Entry 5UAP (X-ray diffraction, 2.03 A resolution); this record covers chain A.

# Chain A
Name: Cytochrome P450 2B6
Organism: Homo sapiens
Notes: EC 1.14.13.-
Reference sequence: P20813 (CP2B6_HUMAN); residues 21-491 here = UniProt positions 21-491
Chain sequence (476 residues; row label = number of the first residue in the row):
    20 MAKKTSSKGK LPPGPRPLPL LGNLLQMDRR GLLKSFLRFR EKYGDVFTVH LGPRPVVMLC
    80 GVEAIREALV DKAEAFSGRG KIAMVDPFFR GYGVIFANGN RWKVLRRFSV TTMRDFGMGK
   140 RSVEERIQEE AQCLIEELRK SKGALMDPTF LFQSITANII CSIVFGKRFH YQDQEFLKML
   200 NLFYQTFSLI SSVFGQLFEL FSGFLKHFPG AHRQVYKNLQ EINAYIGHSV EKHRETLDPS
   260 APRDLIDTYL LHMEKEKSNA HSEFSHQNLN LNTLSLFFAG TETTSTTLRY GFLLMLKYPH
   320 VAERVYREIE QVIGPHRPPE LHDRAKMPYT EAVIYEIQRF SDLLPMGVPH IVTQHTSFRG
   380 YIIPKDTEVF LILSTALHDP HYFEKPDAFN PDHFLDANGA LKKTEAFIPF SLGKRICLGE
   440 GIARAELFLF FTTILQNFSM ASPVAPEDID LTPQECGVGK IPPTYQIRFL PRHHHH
Unresolved in the structure: 20-27, 492-495
Construct notes: initiating methionine (20); engineered mutation Ala21 (Gln in P20813), Lys22 (Arg in P20813), Lys23 (His in P20813), Thr24 (Pro in P20813), Ser25 (Asn in P20813), Ser26 (Thr in P20813), Lys27 (His in P20813), Gly28 (Asp in P20813), Lys29 (Arg in P20813), His226 (Tyr in P20813), Arg262 (Lys in P20813); expression tag (492-495)
Ion coordination: heme Fe near Cys436 (its only coordinating residue here)
Residues lining bound ligands:
  - 82S ((1R,2R,4R)-2-bromo-1,7,7-trimethylbicyclo[2.2.1]heptane): Ile101, Val104, Phe108, Ile114, Phe115, Phe206, Phe297, Ala298, Thr302, Leu363, Val367, Val477
  - 5-cyclohexyl-1-pentyl-beta-D-maltoside (CM5), molecule 1: Leu39, Leu40, Leu43, Phe220, Gly222, Phe223, Leu224
  - 5-cyclohexyl-1-pentyl-beta-D-maltoside (CM5), molecule 2: Leu43, Met46, Asp47, Arg48, Gly50, Leu51, Val212, Gln215, Leu216, Leu219
  - 5-cyclohexyl-1-pentyl-beta-D-maltoside (CM5), molecule 3: Cys180, Phe184, Phe188, Glu194, Phe195, Met198, Phe202, Ile241, Ala243, Tyr244, Ile245, His247, Phe296
  - heme (HEM): Arg98, Val113, Ile114, Trp121, Arg125, Met132, Ile179, Leu295, Ala298, Gly299, Thr302, Thr303, Thr306, Gln357, Leu362, Leu363, Gly366, Val367, His369, Leu392, Pro428, Phe429, Ser430, Arg434, Ile435, Cys436, Leu437, Gly438, Ile441, Ala442, Leu446

# Overview
Chain A binds heme, 3 copies of 5-cyclohexyl-1-pentyl-beta-D-maltoside and compound 82S.
Chain A is Cytochrome P450 2B6 (Homo sapiens); the structure, Crystal Structure of CYP2B6 (Y226H/K262R) in
complex with Bornyl Bromide, was determined by X-ray diffraction, deposited together with 5UDA, 5UEC and 5UFG.
